PDB entry 6XWV | X-ray diffraction, 2.27 A resolution | chains A and E of the 5 polymer chains in the assembly

[Chain A]
Name: Calmodulin
Source organism: Drosophila melanogaster
UniProtKB: A8WHM0 (A8WHM0_DROME); residue numbers follow UniProt; this construct covers 1-1411
Chain sequence (1411 residues; numbered 1 to 1411; the number before each row is that of its first residue):
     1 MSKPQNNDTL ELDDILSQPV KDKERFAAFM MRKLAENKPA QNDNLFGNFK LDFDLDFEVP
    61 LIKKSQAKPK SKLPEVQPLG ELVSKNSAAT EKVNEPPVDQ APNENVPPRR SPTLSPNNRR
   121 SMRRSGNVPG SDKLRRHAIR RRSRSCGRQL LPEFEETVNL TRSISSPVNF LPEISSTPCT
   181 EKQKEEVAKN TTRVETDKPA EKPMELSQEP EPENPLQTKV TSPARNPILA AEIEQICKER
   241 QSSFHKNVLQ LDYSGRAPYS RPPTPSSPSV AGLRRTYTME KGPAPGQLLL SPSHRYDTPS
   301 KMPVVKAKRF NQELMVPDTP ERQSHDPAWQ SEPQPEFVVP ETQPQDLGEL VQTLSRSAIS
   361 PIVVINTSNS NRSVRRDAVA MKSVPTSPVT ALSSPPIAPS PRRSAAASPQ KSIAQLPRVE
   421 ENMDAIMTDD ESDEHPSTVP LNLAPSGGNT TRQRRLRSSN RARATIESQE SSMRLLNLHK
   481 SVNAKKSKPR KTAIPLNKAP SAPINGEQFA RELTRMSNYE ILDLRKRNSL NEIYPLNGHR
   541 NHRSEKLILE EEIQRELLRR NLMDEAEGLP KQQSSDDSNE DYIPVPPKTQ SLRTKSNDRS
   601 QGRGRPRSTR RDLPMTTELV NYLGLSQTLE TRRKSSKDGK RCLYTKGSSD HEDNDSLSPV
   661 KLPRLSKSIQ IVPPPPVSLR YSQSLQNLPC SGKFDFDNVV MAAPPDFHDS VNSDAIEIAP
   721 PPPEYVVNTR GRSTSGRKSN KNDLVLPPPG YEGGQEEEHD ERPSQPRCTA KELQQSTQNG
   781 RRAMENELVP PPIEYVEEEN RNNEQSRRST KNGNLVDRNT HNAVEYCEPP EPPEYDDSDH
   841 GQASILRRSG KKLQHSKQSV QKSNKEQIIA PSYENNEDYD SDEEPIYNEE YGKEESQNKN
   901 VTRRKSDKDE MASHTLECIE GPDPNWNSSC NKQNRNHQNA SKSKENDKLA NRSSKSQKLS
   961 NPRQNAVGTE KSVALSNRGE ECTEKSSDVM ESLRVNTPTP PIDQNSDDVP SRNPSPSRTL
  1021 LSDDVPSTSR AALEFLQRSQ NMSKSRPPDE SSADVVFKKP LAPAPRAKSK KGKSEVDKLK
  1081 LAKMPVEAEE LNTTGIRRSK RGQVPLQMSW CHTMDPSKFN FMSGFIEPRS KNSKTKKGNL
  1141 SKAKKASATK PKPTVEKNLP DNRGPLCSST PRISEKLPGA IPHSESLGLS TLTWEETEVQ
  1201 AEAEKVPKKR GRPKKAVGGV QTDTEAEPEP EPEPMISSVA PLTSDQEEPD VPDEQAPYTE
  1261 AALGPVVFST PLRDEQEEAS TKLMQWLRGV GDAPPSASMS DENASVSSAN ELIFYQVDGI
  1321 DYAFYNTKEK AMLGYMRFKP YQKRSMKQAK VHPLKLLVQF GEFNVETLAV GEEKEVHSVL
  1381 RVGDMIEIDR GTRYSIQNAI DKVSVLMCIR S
Unresolved in the structure: 1-1273, 1298-1301, 1411
What the authors report for this chain:
  - mutagenesis - L1357E/M1407E: abolished binding to Ryanodine Receptor 2 (chain E)
  - mutagenesis - L1357E/M1407E: abolished localization to CAL1
  - mutagenesis - L1357E/M1407E: abolished binding to dimer

[Chain E]
Name: Ryanodine Receptor 2
Source organism: Drosophila melanogaster
UniProtKB: Q9VEN2 (Q9VEN2_DROME); numbering as in UniProt (aligned over 1-979)
Chain sequence (979 residues; each row starts with the number of its first residue):
     1 MANAVVDEET LEAMVYERSK AWSSKMADFA SLEDGMEIDV AEFDNLFHGE DEDPDLDDVA
    61 KEAVEDNVPD EAKLEMGHIN ATSVTELTLI LCANEDNEAK AEIEEILNQT VPVVEEHKRK
   121 WREAGLDRIL DTFDEKQIEH HVGRWMRRHN SVYLEASPPK YLPPHHNSIS DESDESMHSI
   181 DTARYIQQSR RRNAHMTNKN MTTIKMYRKH SHKRDELRAK YAYGDEQEHR HHMQAVLLRR
   241 RERERQLAYL ASTPMQCVYS SGHHMRRKNL RKRRINSWMF DSASSSEEDT SFGGCDCHSC
   301 RRHYALSRSV YQSCPYGRGQ REYHHRQMAS RTMHTMRRQH TFDMEMDLRP RLPENECSCC
   361 NSDRLCSNVI HIANSSTEEW VVENRSNHLT QETQEKTRKQ KHQPMDARKV SHQPVCSKGH
   421 EQKPLSSKAT SVSKLVLSKE KYMQMFDSES SDEDNALAKK GLLCCSDKKK GMTFPTPNAA
   481 GKITHPTSSA KKAIRKEARP NGLAQIQEEG PTATNSPIES TYLPVAHMKS VSIDGSSGTS
   541 ATFESPAKKA PKRGIRETSP LNGNELQQLI STIPIADEKA SSLMEKVDNC IGRESFDDRN
   601 KDFMHMENSS TKTAVEKSTK QKRVSGKKSE IPKSIITNNE ILEKNSTETL SEKQVAAKAK
   661 KQSVRKTGAT GKPSTSRLKK SEKTKTTSSV TSTSKLEQVR EEESDVSSEV LAKPKPQCST
   721 TASILKQGGD GASNSEDDLQ IALAMSKATY KEEQQKRKKT KREPSNKQPQ SPAEKSMTVF
   781 NNQSVACNST ALANDTACYR VLPKRRGVKR AAAVSTTEEK TATNSSSSPT SSLEEMGSPT
   841 GGDPDCTVVT STTGCEPPAS ERQEIPATIK ITKRGILLHS PSAPEGASFT LTEQGLGKII
   901 GERWARKYLK YHIGSRSFDS RHSVYYQPTP QLAAALSAPQ DAQNIGNISG SSASDDDIFE
   961 QINRYGTVYS ILENNSGDK
Unresolved in the structure: 1-889, 914-979
What the authors report for this chain:
  - mutagenesis - I900R/K907A/Y908A: abolished binding to Calmodulin (chain A)
  - mutagenesis - I900R/K907A/Y908A: decreased localization to CENP-C
  - mutagenesis - W22A/F29A: decreased binding to CENP-A/H4
  - mutagenesis - W22A/F29A, W22R/F29R: decreased localization to CENP-A
  - mutagenesis - W22A/F29A: decreased binding to CENP-A-GFP-LacI
  - mutagenesis - W22R/F29R, F43R: decreased binding to CENP-A

[Chain A / chain E interface]
Residue-residue contacts (27; chain A residue first):
  A1304(A) - K907(E)
  A1304(A) - Y908(E)  hydrogen bond (backbone-side chain)
  A1304(A) - Y911(E)  hydrophobic
  V1306(A) - K907(E)  hydrogen bond (backbone-side chain)
  S1307(A) - K907(E)  hydrogen bond
  E1311(A) - R903(E)  hydrogen bond (backbone-side chain)
  E1311(A) - K907(E)  salt bridge
  Y1315(A) - L891(E)  hydrophobic
  Y1315(A) - L896(E)  hydrophobic
  Y1315(A) - I899(E)  hydrophobic
  Y1315(A) - R903(E)  hydrogen bond
  Q1316(A) - T890(E)  hydrogen bond (backbone-backbone)
  Q1316(A) - L891(E)  hydrogen bond (backbone-backbone)
  V1317(A) - L891(E)
  V1317(A) - E893(E)
  D1318(A) - E893(E)
  N1326(A) - R903(E)  hydrogen bond (side chain-backbone)
  N1326(A) - W904(E)
  N1326(A) - K907(E)  hydrogen bond (backbone-side chain)
  N1326(A) - Y908(E)  hydrogen bond (backbone-side chain)
  T1327(A) - W904(E)
  T1327(A) - Y908(E)
  K1328(A) - W904(E)  hydrogen bond (backbone-side chain)
  K1328(A) - Y908(E)  hydrogen bond (backbone-side chain)
  K1330(A) - I900(E)
  K1330(A) - G901(E)
  K1330(A) - W904(E)
Interface residues without a listed pair, chain A (15 interface residues in all): E1302, I1313, F1324
Interface residues without a listed pair, chain E (13 interface residues in all): T892
From the paper, about this interface:
  - interface residues, chain A: E1311(A), Y1315(A), V1317(A), N1326(A)
  - hot spots on chain A (mutagenesis) - F1324R: abolished binding to Ryanodine Receptor 2 (chain E)
  - hot spots on chain A (mutagenesis) - F1324R: decreased localization to CAL1
  - hot spots on chain A (mutagenesis) - F1324R: decreased binding to CAL1
  - interface residues, chain E: T890(E), L896(E), I900(E), R903(E), W904(E), Y908(E)
  - hot spots on chain E (mutagenesis) - I900R/K907A/Y908A: decreased binding to CENP-C

[Summary]
The interface between chain A and chain E involves 15 residues on one side and 13 on the other; the contacts
include 12 hydrogen bonds and 1 salt bridge. Polar pairs include E1311(A)-K907(E), A1304(A)-Y908(E) and
V1306(A)-K907(E). From the paper: L1357E/M1407E and F1324R of chain A abolish binding to Ryanodine Receptor 2
(chain E); interface residues E1311(A), Y1315(A) and T890(E) among others; 6 substitutions were tested in all.
Chain A is Calmodulin and chain E is Ryanodine Receptor 2, both from Drosophila melanogaster; the structure,
Crystal structure of drosophila melanogaster CENP-C bound to CAL1, was determined by X-ray diffraction (same
publication as 6XWS, 6XWT and 6XWU).
